9GB7 - chains S and Y of the 48 polymer chains in the assembly; structure by electron microscopy, 3.40 A resolution.

# Chain S (and Y)
Molecule: gp50 - Portal adaptor protein
Organism: Clostridioides difficile
Notes: chain Y of this document is another copy of the same molecule, construct and numbering; everything in this record applies to it too
UniProtKB: A0A9X8WSI0 (A0A9X8WSI0_CLODI); numbering as in UniProt (aligned over 1-112)
Chain sequence (112 residues; row label = number of the first residue in the row):
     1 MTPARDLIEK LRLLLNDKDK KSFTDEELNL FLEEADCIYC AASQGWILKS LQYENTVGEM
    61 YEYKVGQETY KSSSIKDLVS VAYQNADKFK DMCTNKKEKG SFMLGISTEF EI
Disordered / not traced: 1-8, 112

# Chain S / chain Y interface
Residue-residue contacts - 41 pairs, chain S then chain Y:
  Leu13(S) - Leu30(Y)  hydrophobic
  Leu13(S) - Glu34(Y)
  Asn16(S) - Glu27(Y)
  Asn16(S) - Phe31(Y)
  Asp17(S) - Leu48(Y)
  Asp17(S) - Leu51(Y)
  Asp19(S) - Glu54(Y)
  Asp19(S) - Asn55(Y)
  Tyr39(S) - Glu34(Y)  hydrogen bond
  Tyr39(S) - Gln44(Y)  hydrogen bond
  Trp46(S) - Leu51(Y)  hydrophobic
  Trp46(S) - Glu54(Y)
  Lys49(S) - Glu54(Y)  salt bridge
  Tyr53(S) - Glu54(Y)  hydrogen bond
  Gln67(S) - Lys64(Y)
  Gln67(S) - Val65(Y)
  Gln67(S) - Gly66(Y)  hydrogen bond (backbone-backbone)
  Glu68(S) - Lys64(Y)
  Glu68(S) - Val65(Y)
  Thr69(S) - Tyr63(Y)
  Thr69(S) - Lys64(Y)  hydrogen bond (backbone-backbone)
  Tyr70(S) - Glu62(Y)
  Tyr70(S) - Tyr63(Y)  hydrophobic
  Lys71(S) - Met60(Y)
  Lys71(S) - Tyr61(Y)  hydrogen bond (backbone-backbone)
  Lys71(S) - Glu62(Y)  salt bridge
  Ser72(S) - Glu59(Y)
  Ser72(S) - Tyr61(Y)
  Ser73(S) - Val57(Y)  hydrogen bond (side chain-backbone)
  Ser73(S) - Gly58(Y)  hydrogen bond (side chain-backbone)
  Ser73(S) - Tyr61(Y)
  Ser73(S) - Ile75(Y)
  Asp77(S) - Lys76(Y)
  Leu78(S) - Ile75(Y)  hydrophobic
  Val81(S) - Val79(Y)  hydrophobic
  Gln84(S) - Tyr83(Y)
  Asn85(S) - Leu51(Y)
  Asn85(S) - Tyr83(Y)  hydrogen bond
  Lys88(S) - Tyr83(Y)
  Lys88(S) - Asp87(Y)  salt bridge
  Met92(S) - Gln44(Y)  hydrogen bond
Also at the interface, not in a pair above, chain S (24 interface residues in all): Phe89, Lys96
Also at the interface, not in a pair above, chain Y (26 interface residues in all): Ile47, Ser50

# In short
24 residues of chain S and 26 residues of chain Y are in contact; the contacts include 10 hydrogen bonds and 3
salt bridges. Polar contacts include Lys49(S)-Glu54(Y), Lys71(S)-Glu62(Y) and Lys88(S)-Asp87(Y).
Both chains are gp50 - Portal adaptor protein (Clostridioides difficile). Entry 9GB7 (Extended phiCD508 neck)
was determined by electron microscopy (same publication as 9G8S, 9GB0, 9GB1, 9GB2 and 9GB5).
